Entry 6RF2 (electron microscopy, 4.20 A resolution (low resolution: residue-level contacts below are approximate; hydrogen-bond / salt-bridge calls are withheld)); this record covers chains b and C of the 5 polymer chains in the assembly.

[Chain b]
Molecule: Tubulin beta-2B chain
From: Bos taurus
Reference sequence: Q6B856 (TBB2B_BOVIN); numbering as in UniProt (aligned over 1-429)
Sequence (429 residues; row label = number of the first residue in the row):
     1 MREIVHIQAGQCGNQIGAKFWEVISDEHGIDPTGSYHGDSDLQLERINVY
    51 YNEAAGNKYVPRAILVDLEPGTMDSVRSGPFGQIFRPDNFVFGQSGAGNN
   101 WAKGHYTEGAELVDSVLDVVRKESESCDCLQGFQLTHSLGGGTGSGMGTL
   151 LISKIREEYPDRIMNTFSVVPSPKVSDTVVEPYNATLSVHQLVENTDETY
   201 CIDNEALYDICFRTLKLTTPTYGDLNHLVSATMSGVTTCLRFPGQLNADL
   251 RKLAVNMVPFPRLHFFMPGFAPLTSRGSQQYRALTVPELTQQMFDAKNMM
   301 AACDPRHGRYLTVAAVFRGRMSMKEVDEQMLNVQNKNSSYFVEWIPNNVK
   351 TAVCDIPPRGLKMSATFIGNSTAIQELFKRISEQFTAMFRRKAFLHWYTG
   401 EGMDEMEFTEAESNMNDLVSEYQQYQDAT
Sequence notes: conflict A55 (Thr in Q6B856), V170 (Met in Q6B856), A296 (Ser in Q6B856), V316 (Ile in Q6B856)
Small-molecule neighbours: GDP (guanosine-5'-diphosphate): G10, Q11, C12, Q15, A97, S138, G141, G142, T143, G144, S145, V169, D177, T178, N204, Y222, N226
UniProt features mapped onto this chain:
  - motif: M1 to I4 (MREI motif)
  - binding site (GTP): Q11, E69, S138, G142, T143, G144, N204, N226
  - binding site (Mg(2+)): E69
  - modified residue: S40 (Phosphoserine), K58 (N6-acetyllysine), S172 (Phosphoserine), T285 (Phosphothreonine), T290 (Phosphothreonine), R318 (Omega-N-methylarginine)
  - cross-link (Glycyl lysine isopeptide (Lys-Gly)): K58 (interchain with G-Cter in ubiquitin), K324 (interchain with G-Cter in ubiquitin)

[Chain C]
Molecule: Neuronal migration protein doublecortin
From: Homo sapiens
Reference sequence: O43602 (DCX_HUMAN), isoform O43602-2; numbering as in UniProt (aligned over 178-264)
Sequence (87 residues; each row starts with the number of its first residue):
   178 RPKLVTIIRSGVKPRKAVRVLLNKKTAHSFEQVLTDITEAIKLETGVVKK
   228 LYTLDGKQVTCLHDFFGDDDVFIACGPEKFRYAQDDF

[How chain b and chain C interact]
Pairs across the interface (10; chain b residue first):
  K174(b) with K219(C); L220(C); E221(C)
  D304(b) with P191(C)
  H307(b) with V189(C); K190(C); P191(C)
  E376(b) with V189(C)
  R380(b) with E221(C)
  E383(b) with R258(C)
Interface residues without a listed pair, chain b (7 interface residues in all): P173

[Summary]
Chain b and chain C each contribute 7 residues to their interface. Ligands of chain b: GDP. UniProt lists 8
GTP-binding residues and Mg2+-binding residue E69(b) on chain b.
Chain b is Tubulin beta-2B chain (Bos taurus) and chain C is Neuronal migration protein doublecortin (Homo
sapiens); the structure, Cryo-EM structure of the C-terminal DC repeat (CDC) of human doublecortin (DCX) bound
to 13-protofilament GDP.Pi-microtubule, was determined by electron microscopy together with 6REV and 6RFD from
the same study.
